5LMR - chains A and G of the 25 polymer chains in the assembly; structure by electron microscopy, 4.45 A resolution (low resolution: residue-level contacts below are approximate; hydrogen-bond / salt-bridge calls are withheld).

[Chain A]
Molecule: 16S rRNA
Source organism: Thermus thermophilus HB8
Sequence (1522 nucleotides; numbered 0 to 1544 plus 21 insertion-coded residues; 44 numbers in that range are skipped by the numbering (no residue carries them; nothing is unmodelled there); the number before each row is that of its first residue; a row labelled like 189A-189L holds insertion residues (189A, then the next letters in order); numbering starts at 0):
     0 UUUGUUGGAGAGUUUGAUCCUGGCUCAGGGUGAACGCUGGCGGCGUGCCU
    50 AAGACAUGCAAGUCGUGCGGGCCG
    76 CGGGGUUUU
    88 ACUCCG
    96 UGGUCAGCGGCGGACGGGUGAGUAACGCGUGGGU
  129A G
   130 ACCUACCCGGAAGAGGGGGACAACCCGGGGAAACUCGGGCUAAUCCCCCA
   180 UGUGGACCCG
189A-189L CCCCUUGGGGUG
   190 UGUCCAAAGGGCUUU
   216 GCCCGCUUCCGGAUGGGCCCGCGUCCCAUCAGCUAGUUGGUGGGGUAAUG
   266 GCCCACCAAGGCGACGACGGGUAGCCGGUCUGAGAGGAUGGCCGGCCACA
   316 GGGGCACUGAGACACGGGCCCCACUCCUACGGGAGGCAGCAGUUAGGAAU
   366 CUUCCGCAAUGGGCGCAAGCCUGACGGAGCGACGCCGCUUGGAGGAAGAA
   416 GCCCUUCGGGGUGUAAACUCCUGA
   441 ACCCGGGACGAAACCCCC
   460 GA
   470 CGAGGGGA
   479 CUGACGGUACCGGGGUAA
   498 UAGCGCCGGCCAACUCCGUGCCAGCAGCCGCGGUAAUACGGAGGGCGCGA
   548 GCGUUACCCGGAUUCACUGGGCGUAAAGGGCGUGUAGGCGGCCUGGGGCG
   598 UCCCAUGUGAAAGACCACGGCUCAACCGUGGGGGAGCGUGGGAUACGCUC
   648 AGGCUAGACGGUGGGAGAGGGUGGUGGAAUUCCCGGAGUAGCGGUGAAAU
   698 GCGCAGAUACCGGGAGGAACGCCGAUGGCGAAGGCAGCCACCUGGUCCAC
   748 CCGUGACGCUGAGGCGCGAAAGCGUGGGGAGCAAACCGGAUUAGAUACCC
   798 GGGUAGUCCACGCCCUAAACGAUGCGCGCUAGGUCUCUGGGUCU
   848 CCUGGGGGCCGAAGCUAACGCGUUAAGCGCGCCGCCUGGGGAGUACGGCC
   898 GCAAGGCUGAAACUCAAAGGAAUUGACGGGGGCCCGCACAAGCGGUGGAG
   948 CAUGUGGUUUAAUUCGAAGCAACGCGAAGAACCUUACCAGGCCUUGACAU
   998 GCUA
 1001A G
  1002 GGAACCCGGGUGAAAGCCUGGGGUGCCCC
1030A-1030D GCGA
  1031 GGGGAGCCCUAGCACAGGUGCUGCAUGGCCGUCGUCAGCUCGUGCCGUGA
  1081 GGUGUUGGGUUAAGUCCCGCAACGAGCGCAACCCCCGCCGUUAGUUGCCA
  1131 GCGGUUCGGCCGGGCACUCUAACGGGACUGCCCGCG
  1168 AAAGCGGGAGGAAGGAGGGGACGACGUCUGGUCAGCAUGGCCCUUACGGC
  1218 CUGGGCGACACACGUGCUACAAUGCCCACUACAAAGCGAUGCCACCCGGC
  1268 AACGGGGAGCUAAUCGCAAAAAGGUGGGCCCAGUUCGGAUUGGGGUCUGC
  1318 AACCCGACCCCAUGAAGCCGGAAUCGCUAGUAAUCGCGGAUCAGCC
 1363A A
  1364 UGCCGCGGUGAAUACGUUCCCGGGCCUUGUACACACCGCCCGUCACGCCA
  1414 UGGGAGCGGGCUCUACCCGAAGUCGCCGG
1442A-1442B GA
  1443 GCCUA
  1452 C
  1456 GGGCAGGCGCCGAGGGUAGGGCCCGUGACUGGGGCGAAGUCGUAACAAGG
  1506 UAGCUGUACCGGAAGGUGCGGCUGGAUCACCUCCUUUCU
Unresolved in the structure: 0-4, 1543-1544

[Chain G]
Name: 30S ribosomal protein S7
Source organism: Thermus thermophilus HB8
UniProtKB: P17291 (RS7_THET8); residues 1-156 here = UniProt positions 1-156
Sequence (156 residues; row label = number of the first residue in the row):
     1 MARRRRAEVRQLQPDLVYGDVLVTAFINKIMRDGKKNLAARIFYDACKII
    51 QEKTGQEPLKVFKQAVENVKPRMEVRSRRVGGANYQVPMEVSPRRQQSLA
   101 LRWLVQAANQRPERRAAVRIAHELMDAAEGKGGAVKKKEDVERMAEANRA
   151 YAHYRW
Unresolved in the structure: 1

[Chain A / chain G interface]
Pairs across the interface (72; chain A residue first):
  C931(A) / Arg-4(G)
  C932(A) / Arg-3(G)
  C932(A) / Arg-4(G)
  G933(A) / Arg-3(G)
  A935(A) / Arg-3(G)
  A937(A) / Arg-76(G)
  A938(A) / Arg-76(G)
  A938(A) / Arg-95(G)
  G939(A) / Lys-29(G)
  G939(A) / Arg-95(G)
  G939(A) / Arg-102(G)
  C940(A) / Lys-29(G)
  C940(A) / Arg-102(G)
  U1091(A) / Arg-4(G)
  A1092(A) / Arg-4(G)
  A1092(A) / Arg-5(G)
  A1093(A) / Arg-4(G)
  C1172(A) / Arg-5(G)
  A1183(A) / Arg-5(G)
  A1239(A) / Arg-114(G)
  U1240(A) / Ile-30(G)
  U1240(A) / Arg-32(G)
  U1240(A) / Leu-38(G)
  U1240(A) / Ala-39(G)
  U1240(A) / Ile-42(G)
  U1240(A) / Val-105(G)
  U1240(A) / Asn-109(G)
  U1240(A) / Arg-114(G)
  U1240(A) / Arg-115(G)
  U1240(A) / Ala-116(G)
  U1240(A) / Arg-119(G)
  G1241(A) / Lys-35(G)
  G1241(A) / Leu-38(G)
  A1289(A) / Lys-35(G)
  G1290(A) / Lys-35(G)
  G1291(A) / Asn-37(G)
  G1291(A) / Leu-38(G)
  G1291(A) / Arg-41(G)
  C1297(A) / Arg-114(G)
  C1298(A) / Arg-114(G)
  A1346(A) / Arg-10(G)
  A1350(A) / Asp-33(G)
  U1351(A) / Asp-33(G)
  U1372(A) / Asp-33(G)
  U1372(A) / Gly-34(G)
  G1373(A) / Met-31(G)
  G1373(A) / Gly-34(G)
  G1373(A) / Lys-36(G)
  A1374(A) / Asn-28(G)
  A1374(A) / Met-31(G)
  A1375(A) / Leu-12(G)
  A1375(A) / Asn-28(G)
  A1375(A) / Lys-29(G)
  A1375(A) / Arg-102(G)
  U1376(A) / Arg-10(G)
  U1376(A) / Arg-94(G)
  U1376(A) / Ser-98(G)
  U1376(A) / Arg-102(G)
  A1377(A) / Ala-7(G)
  A1377(A) / Val-9(G)
  A1377(A) / Arg-94(G)
  C1378(A) / Arg-6(G)
  C1378(A) / Ala-7(G)
  C1378(A) / Arg-76(G)
  G1379(A) / Ala-2(G)
  G1379(A) / Arg-6(G)
  G1379(A) / Trp-156(G)
  U1380(A) / Ala-2(G)
  U1380(A) / Arg-3(G)
  U1381(A) / Arg-78(G)
  U1381(A) / Arg-79(G)
  C1382(A) / Arg-79(G)
Other interface residues (no listed pair), chain A (39 interface residues in all): C936, G1182, U1292, U1345
Other interface residues (no listed pair), chain G (39 interface residues in all): Glu-8, Leu-99

[Overview]
Chain A and chain G each contribute 39 residues to their interface.
Here chain A is 16S rRNA and chain G is 30S ribosomal protein S7, both from Thermus thermophilus HB8. Entry
5LMR (Structure of bacterial 30S-IF1-IF3-mRNA-tRNA translation pre-initiation complex(state-2B)) was
determined by electron microscopy together with 5LMN, 5LMO, 5LMP, 5LMQ, 5LMS, 5LMT, 5LMU and 5LMV from the
same study.
